Entry 1XZV (X-ray diffraction, 2.11 A resolution); this record covers chains C and D of the 4 polymer chains in the assembly.

# Chain C
Molecule: Hemoglobin alpha chain
Source organism: Homo sapiens
UniProtKB: P69905 (HBA_HUMAN); numbering as in UniProt (aligned over 1-141)
Amino-acid sequence (141 residues; each row starts with the number of its first residue):
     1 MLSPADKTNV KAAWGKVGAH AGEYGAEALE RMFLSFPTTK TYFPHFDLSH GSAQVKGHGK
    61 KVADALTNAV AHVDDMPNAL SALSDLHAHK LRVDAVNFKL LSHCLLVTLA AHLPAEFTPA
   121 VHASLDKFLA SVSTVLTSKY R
Differences from the reference sequence: engineered mutation M1 (Val in P69905), A95 (Pro in P69905)
Ion coordination: heme Fe near H87 (its only coordinating residue here)
Small-molecule neighbours: heme (HEM): T39, Y42, F43, H45, F46, H58, K61, V62, A65, L66, L83, L86, H87, L91, V93, N97, F98, L101, V132, L136

# Chain D
Molecule: Hemoglobin beta chain
Source organism: Homo sapiens
UniProtKB: P68871 (HBB_HUMAN); residues 1-146 here = UniProt positions 1-146
Amino-acid sequence (146 residues; row label = number of the first residue in the row):
     1 VHLTPEEKSA VTALWGKVNV DEVGGEALGR LLVVYPWTQR FFESFGDLST PDAVMGNPKV
    61 KAHGKKVLGA FSDGLAHLDN LKGTFATLSE LHCDKLHVDP ENFRLLGNVL VCVLAHHFGK
   121 EFTPPVQAAY QKVVAGVANA LAHKYH
Ion coordination: heme Fe near H92 (its only coordinating residue here)
Small-molecule neighbours: heme (HEM): L31, T38, F41, F42, F45, H63, K66, V67, A70, F71, F85, L88, L91, H92, L96, V98, N102, F103, L106, V137, L141

# Chain C / chain D interface
Contacting residue pairs (36; chain C residue first):
  E30(C) with P124(D)
  R31(C) with F122(D), hydrogen bond (side chain-backbone); T123(D); P124(D); Q127(D), hydrogen bond
  L34(C) with P124(D), hydrophobic; A128(D)
  S35(C) with Q127(D); A128(D); Q131(D)
  F36(C) with Q131(D)
  H103(C) with N108(D); Q127(D); Q131(D), hydrogen bond
  C104(C) with Q127(D)
  V107(C) with V111(D), hydrophobic; C112(D), hydrophobic; A115(D); Q127(D)
  A110(C) with C112(D); H116(D)
  A111(C) with A115(D); G119(D)
  P114(C) with H116(D)
  F117(C) with R30(D), hydrogen bond (backbone-side chain); H116(D)
  T118(C) with R30(D)
  P119(C) with R30(D); V33(D); M55(D), hydrophobic
  H122(C) with R30(D), hydrogen bond; V34(D); C112(D)
  A123(C) with V34(D)
  D126(C) with V34(D); Y35(D)
Interface residues without a listed pair, chain C (19 interface residues in all): L106, A120
Interface residues without a listed pair, chain D (20 interface residues in all): P51, K120, P125

# Summary
19 residues of chain C and 20 residues of chain D are in contact; the contacts include 5 hydrogen bonds. Polar
pairs include R31(C)-F122(D), R31(C)-Q127(D) and H103(C)-Q131(D). Bound to chain C: heme. Chain D binds heme.
Chain C is Hemoglobin alpha chain and chain D is Hemoglobin beta chain, both from Homo sapiens; the structure,
T-to-THigh Quaternary Transitions in Human Hemoglobin: alphaP95A deoxy low-salt, was determined by X-ray
diffraction (same publication as 1XXT, 1XY0, 1XZ5, 1XZ7, 1XZU, 1Y09 and 45 further entries).
